PDB entry 4I77 | X-ray diffraction, 1.90 A resolution | chains L and Z of the 3 polymer chains in the assembly

== Chain L ==
Protein: Lebrikizumab light chain
Organism: Homo sapiens
Notes: fragment: Fab
Chain sequence (218 residues; each row starts with the number of its first residue; a row labelled like 27A-27D holds insertion residues (27A, then the next letters in order)):
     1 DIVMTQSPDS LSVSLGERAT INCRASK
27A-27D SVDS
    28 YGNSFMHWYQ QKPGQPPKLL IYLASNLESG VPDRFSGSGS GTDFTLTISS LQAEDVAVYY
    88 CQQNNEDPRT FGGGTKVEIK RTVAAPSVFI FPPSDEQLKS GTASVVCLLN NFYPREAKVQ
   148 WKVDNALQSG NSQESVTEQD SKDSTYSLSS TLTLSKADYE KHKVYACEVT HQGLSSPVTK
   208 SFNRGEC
Cystine bridges: Cys-23/Cys-88, Cys-134/Cys-194

== Chain Z ==
Protein: Interleukin-13
Organism: Homo sapiens
UniProtKB: P35225 (IL13_HUMAN); residues 2-113 here correspond to UniProt positions 35-146 (UniProt number = residue number + 33)
Chain sequence (112 residues; each row starts with the number of its first residue):
     2 GPVPPSTALR ELIEELVNIT QNQKAPLCNG SMVWSINLTA GMYCAALESL INVSGCSAIE
    62 KTQRMLSGFC PHKVSAGQFS SLHVRDTKIE VAQFVKDLLL HLKKLFREGR FN
Not modelled in the structure: 2-7, 23-26, 109-113
Cystine bridges: Cys-29/Cys-57, Cys-45/Cys-71

== Chain L / chain Z interface ==
Contacting residue pairs - 11 pairs, chain L then chain Z:
  Ser-27D(L) with Arg-65(Z)
  Tyr-28(L) with Lys-62(Z); Arg-65(Z); Met-66(Z); Gly-69(Z)
  Asn-30(L) with Ser-68(Z), hydrogen bond (side chain-backbone)
  Phe-32(L) with Arg-65(Z)
  Tyr-49(L) with Ser-76(Z)
  Asn-53(L) with Lys-74(Z)
  Asn-91(L) with Arg-65(Z), hydrogen bond (backbone-side chain)
  Asn-92(L) with Arg-65(Z), hydrogen bond (backbone-side chain)
Other interface residues (no listed pair), chain Z (9 interface residues in all): Glu-12, Glu-61

== Overview ==
8 residues of chain L face 9 of chain Z across their interface, with 3 hydrogen bonds. Among the polar pairs
are Asn-30(L)/Ser-68(Z), Asn-91(L)/Arg-65(Z) and Asn-92(L)/Arg-65(Z).
Here chain L is Lebrikizumab light chain and chain Z is Interleukin-13, both from Homo sapiens. Entry 4I77
(Lebrikizumab Fab bound to IL-13) was determined by X-ray diffraction.
